4DDY - chain A; structure by X-ray diffraction, 1.36 A resolution.

Chain A:
Name: Beta-lactamase
Organism: Escherichia coli
Notes: EC 3.5.2.6
UniProt: Q9L5C8 (Q9L5C8_ECOLX); the author numbering skips numbers that UniProt does not, so the offset changes along the chain: 25-57 = UniProt 29-61; 59-238 = UniProt 62-241; 240-252 = UniProt 242-254; 254-290 = UniProt 255-291
Amino-acid sequence (263 residues; numbered 25 to 290; 3 numbers in that range are skipped by the numbering (no residue carries them; nothing is unmodelled there); the number before each row is that of its first residue):
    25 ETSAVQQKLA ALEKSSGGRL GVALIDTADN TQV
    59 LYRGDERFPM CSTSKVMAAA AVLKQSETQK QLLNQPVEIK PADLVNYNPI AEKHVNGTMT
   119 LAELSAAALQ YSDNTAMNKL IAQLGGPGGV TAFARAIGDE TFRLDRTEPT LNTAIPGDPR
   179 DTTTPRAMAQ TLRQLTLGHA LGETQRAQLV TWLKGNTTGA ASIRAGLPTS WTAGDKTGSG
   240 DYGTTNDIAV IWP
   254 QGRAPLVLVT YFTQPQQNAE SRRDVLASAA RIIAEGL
Disordered / not traced: 25-27
Modified / non-standard residues: Glu-25 (pyroglutamic acid; PCA)
Small-molecule neighbours:
  - DN6 (N-[3-(1H-tetrazol-5-yl)phenyl]-3-(trifluoromethyl)benzamide), molecule 1: Thr-51, Ala-52, Asn-54, Gln-188, Arg-191, Gln-192, Leu-195, Gly-196, His-197
  - DN6, molecule 2: Ser-70, Lys-73, Asn-104, Tyr-105, Ser-130, Asn-132, Pro-167, Thr-168, Asn-170, Thr-171, Lys-234, Thr-235, Gly-236, Ser-237, Gly-238, Asp-240
  - DN6, molecule 3: Asn-104, Tyr-105, Tyr-129, Ser-130, Thr-216, Thr-235, Ser-237, Asp-240

Overview:
Bound to chain A: 3 copies of compound DN6.
Chain A is Beta-lactamase (Escherichia coli); the structure, CTX-M-9 class A beta-lactamase complexed with
compound 10, was determined by X-ray diffraction, deposited together with 4DDS, 4DE0, 4DE1, 4DE2 and 4DE3.
